PDB entry 6IWN | X-ray diffraction, 2.41 A resolution | chain A

# Chain A
Name: Non-specific lipid-transfer protein
Organism: Solanum melongena
UniProtKB: A0A247D6Y2 (A0A247D6Y2_SOLME); residues 1-92 here = UniProt positions 1-92
Chain sequence (92 residues; each row starts with the number of its first residue):
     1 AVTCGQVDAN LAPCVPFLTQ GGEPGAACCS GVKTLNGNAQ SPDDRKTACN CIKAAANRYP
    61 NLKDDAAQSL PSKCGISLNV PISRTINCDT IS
Unresolved in the structure: 1, 92
Disulfide bonds: Cys-4/Cys-51, Cys-14/Cys-28, Cys-29/Cys-74, Cys-49/Cys-88

# In short
Chain A is Non-specific lipid-transfer protein (Solanum melongena); the structure, Structural insight into
probable lipid transfer mechanism of non-specific lipid transfer protein via intermediate structures in ...,
was determined by X-ray diffraction together with 6IWM, 6IWO and 6IWP from the same study.
